Entry 8XP1 (electron microscopy, 4.40 A resolution (low resolution: residue-level contacts below are approximate; hydrogen-bond / salt-bridge calls are withheld)); this record covers chains S and h of the 21 polymer chains in the assembly.

# Chain S
Molecule: Flagellar motor switch protein FliM
From: Salmonella enterica subsp. enterica serovar Typhimurium str. LT2
Reference sequence: P26418 (FLIM_SALTY); numbering as in UniProt (aligned over 1-334)
Amino-acid sequence (334 residues; numbered 1 to 334; the number before each row is that of its first residue):
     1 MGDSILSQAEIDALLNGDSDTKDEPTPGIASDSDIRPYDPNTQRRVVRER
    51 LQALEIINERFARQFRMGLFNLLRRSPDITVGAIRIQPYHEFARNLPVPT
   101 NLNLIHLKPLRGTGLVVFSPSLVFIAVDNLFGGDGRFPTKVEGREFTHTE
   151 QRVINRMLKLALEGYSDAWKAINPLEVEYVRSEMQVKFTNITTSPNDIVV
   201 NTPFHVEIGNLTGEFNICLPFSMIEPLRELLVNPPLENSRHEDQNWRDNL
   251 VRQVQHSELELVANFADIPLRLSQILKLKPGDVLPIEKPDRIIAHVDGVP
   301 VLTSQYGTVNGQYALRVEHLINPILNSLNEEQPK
Disordered / not traced: 1-4, 17-33, 323-334
Curated features (UniProtKB/Swiss-Prot):
  - mutagenesis: Asn155 (N155E: Altered motor bias with clockwise rotation, partially suppresses a yhjH disruption), Leu160 (L160D: Altered motor bias with clockwise rotation, partially suppresses a yhjH disruption)

# Chain h
Molecule: Chemotaxis protein CheY
From: Salmonella enterica subsp. enterica serovar Typhimurium str. LT2
Reference sequence: P0A2D5 (CHEY_SALTY); residues 1-129 here = UniProt positions 1-129
Amino-acid sequence (129 residues; each row starts with the number of its first residue):
     1 MADKELKFLVVDKFSTMRRIVRNLLKELGFNNVEEAEDGVDALNKLQAGG
    51 FGFIISDWNMPNMDGLELLKTIRADSAMSALPVLMVTAEAKKENIIAAAQ
   101 AGASGWVVKPFTAATLEEKLNKIFEKLGM
Sequence notes: engineered mutation Lys13 (Asp in P0A2D5), Trp106 (Tyr in P0A2D5)
Curated features (UniProtKB/Swiss-Prot):
  - binding site (Mg(2+)): Asp12, Asp57, Asn59
  - modified residue: Asp57 (4-aspartylphosphate), Lys92 (N6-acetyllysine), Lys109 (N6-acetyllysine)
  - mutagenesis: Phe14 (F14A: Diminished rate of phosphorylation), Asp57 (D57N: Abolishes function and phosphorylation), Asn59 (N59A: Diminished rate of phosphorylation), Lys109 (K109R: Abolishes function, decreased autophosphatase activity)
From the paper describing this entry:
  - mutagenesis - D13K/Y106W: increased binding to the C ring (citing earlier work)

# Chain S / chain h interface
Pairs across the interface (42):
  Ile5(S) - Ala90(h)
  Leu6(S) - Ala90(h)
  Leu6(S) - Lys92(h)
  Leu6(S) - Ile95(h)
  Gln8(S) - Trp106(h)
  Gln8(S) - Val107(h)
  Gln8(S) - Val108(h)
  Gln8(S) - Lys119(h)
  Ile11(S) - Ala90(h)
  Ile11(S) - Ile95(h)
  Ile11(S) - Trp106(h)
  Ile11(S) - Val108(h)
  Asp12(S) - Lys119(h)
  Asp12(S) - Lys122(h)
  Leu15(S) - Ala99(h)
  Asn16(S) - Lys126(h)
  Arg94(S) - Thr112(h)
  Arg94(S) - Ala113(h)
  Arg94(S) - Ala114(h)
  Arg94(S) - Glu117(h)
  Asn95(S) - Thr112(h)
  Leu96(S) - Thr112(h)
  Pro97(S) - Phe111(h)
  Pro97(S) - Thr112(h)
  Val98(S) - Leu24(h)
  Val98(S) - Pro110(h)
  Val98(S) - Phe111(h)
  Pro99(S) - Ile20(h)
  Lys140(S) - Ala88(h)
  Lys140(S) - Glu89(h)
  Val141(S) - Ala88(h)
  Val141(S) - Lys109(h)
  Glu142(S) - Lys13(h)
  Glu142(S) - Phe14(h)
  Glu142(S) - Lys109(h)
  Gly143(S) - Met17(h)
  Arg144(S) - Phe14(h)
  Glu145(S) - Thr16(h)
  Met184(S) - Thr16(h)
  Gln185(S) - Arg19(h)
  Gln185(S) - Ile20(h)
  Lys187(S) - Asn23(h)
Also at the interface, not in a pair above, chain S (23 interface residues in all): Leu14
Also at the interface, not in a pair above, chain h (28 interface residues in all): Thr115

# Overview
Chain S and chain h form an interface of 23 and 28 residues respectively. Curated annotation (UniProt) lists 2
mutagenesis sites on chain S; 3 Mg2+-binding residues and 4 mutagenesis sites on chain h. The paper reports
that D13K/Y106W of chain h increase binding to the C ring.
Chain S is Flagellar motor switch protein FliM and chain h is Chemotaxis protein CheY, both from Salmonella
enterica subsp. enterica serovar Typhimurium str. LT2; the structure, Cryo-EM structure of the protomers of
the C ring in the CW state, was determined by electron microscopy, deposited together with 8WHT, 8WIW, 8WK3,
8WK4, 8WKI, 8WKK and 11 further entries.
